6UU7 - chains DDD and 222 of the 9 polymer chains in the assembly; structure by X-ray diffraction, 4.40 A resolution (low resolution: residue-level contacts below are approximate; hydrogen-bond / salt-bridge calls are withheld).

[Chain DDD]
Protein: DNA-directed RNA polymerase subunit beta'
From: Escherichia coli
Notes: EC 2.7.7.6
UniProt: P0A8T7 (RPOC_ECOLI); residues 1-1407 here = UniProt positions 1-1407
Chain sequence (1407 residues; numbered 1 to 1407; the number before each row is that of its first residue):
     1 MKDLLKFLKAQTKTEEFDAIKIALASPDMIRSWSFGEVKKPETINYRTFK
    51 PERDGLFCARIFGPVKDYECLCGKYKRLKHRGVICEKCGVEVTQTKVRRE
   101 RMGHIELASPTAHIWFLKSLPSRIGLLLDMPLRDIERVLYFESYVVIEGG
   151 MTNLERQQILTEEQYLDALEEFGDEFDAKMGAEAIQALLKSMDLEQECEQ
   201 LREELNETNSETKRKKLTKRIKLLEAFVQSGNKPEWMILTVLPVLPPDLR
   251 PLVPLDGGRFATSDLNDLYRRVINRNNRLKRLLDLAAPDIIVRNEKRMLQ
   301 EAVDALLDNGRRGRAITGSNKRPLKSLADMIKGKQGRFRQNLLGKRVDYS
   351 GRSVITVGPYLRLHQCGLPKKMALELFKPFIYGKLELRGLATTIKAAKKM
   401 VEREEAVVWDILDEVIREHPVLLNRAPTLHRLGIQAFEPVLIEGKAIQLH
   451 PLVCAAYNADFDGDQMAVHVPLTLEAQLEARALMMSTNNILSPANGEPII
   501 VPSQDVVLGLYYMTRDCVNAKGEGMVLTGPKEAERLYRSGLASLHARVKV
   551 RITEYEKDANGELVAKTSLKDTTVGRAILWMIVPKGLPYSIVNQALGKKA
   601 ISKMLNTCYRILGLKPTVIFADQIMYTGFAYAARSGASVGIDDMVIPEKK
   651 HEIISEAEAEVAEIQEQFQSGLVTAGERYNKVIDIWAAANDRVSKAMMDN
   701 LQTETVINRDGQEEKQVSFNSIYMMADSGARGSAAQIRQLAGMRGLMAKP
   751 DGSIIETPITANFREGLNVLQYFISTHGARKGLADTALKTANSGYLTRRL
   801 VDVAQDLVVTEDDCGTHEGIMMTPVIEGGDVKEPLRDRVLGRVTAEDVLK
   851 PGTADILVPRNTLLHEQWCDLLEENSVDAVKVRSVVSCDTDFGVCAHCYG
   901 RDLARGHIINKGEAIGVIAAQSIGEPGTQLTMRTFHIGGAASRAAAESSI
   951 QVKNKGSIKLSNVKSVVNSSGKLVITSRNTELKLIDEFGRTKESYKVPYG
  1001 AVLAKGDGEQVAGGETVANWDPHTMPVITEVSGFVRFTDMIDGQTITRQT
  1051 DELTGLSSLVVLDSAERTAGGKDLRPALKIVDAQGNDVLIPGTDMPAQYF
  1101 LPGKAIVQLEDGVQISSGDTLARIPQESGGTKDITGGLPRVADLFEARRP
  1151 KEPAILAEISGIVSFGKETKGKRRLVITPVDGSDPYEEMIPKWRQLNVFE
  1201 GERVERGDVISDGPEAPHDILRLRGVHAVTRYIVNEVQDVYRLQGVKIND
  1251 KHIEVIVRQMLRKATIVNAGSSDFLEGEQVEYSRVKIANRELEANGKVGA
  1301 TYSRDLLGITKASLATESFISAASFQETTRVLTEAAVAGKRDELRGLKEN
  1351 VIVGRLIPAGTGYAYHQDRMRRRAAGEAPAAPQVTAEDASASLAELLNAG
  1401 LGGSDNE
Not modelled in the structure: 1-14, 1377-1407
Metal / ion sites: Zn2+ site 1: Cys-72, Cys-85, Cys-88; Mg2+ site 1: Asp-460, Asp-462; Mg2+ site 2: Asp-460 (together with 2'-3'-dideoxyguanosine-5'-triphosphate); Zn2+ site 2: Cys-814, Cys-898
Small-molecule neighbours: 2'-3'-dideoxyguanosine-5'-triphosphate (DG3): Arg-425, Pro-427, Asn-458, Asp-460, Arg-731, Thr-786, Thr-790, Gln-929, Met-932, Arg-933, His-936, Ile-937
Swiss-Prot annotation at these positions:
  - binding site (Zn(2+)): Cys-70, Cys-72, Cys-85, Cys-88, Cys-814, Cys-888, Cys-895, Cys-898
  - binding site (Mg(2+)): Asp-460, Asp-462, Asp-464
  - modified residue: Lys-983 (N6-acetyllysine)
  - mutagenesis: Gln-504 (Q504P: Resistant to antibiotics salinamide A and B), Asn-690 (N690D: Resistant to antibiotics salinamide A and B), Met-697 (M697V: Resistant to antibiotics salinamide A and B), Ala-735 (A735T: Resistant to antibiotics salinamide A and B), Arg-738 (R738C/H/P/S: Resistant to antibiotics salinamide A and B), Ala-748 (A748E: Resistant to antibiotics salinamide A and B), Pro-758 (P758S/T: Resistant to antibiotics salinamide A and B), Phe-763 (F763C: Resistant to antibiotics salinamide A and B), Ser-775 (S775A: Resistant to antibiotics salinamide A and B), Ala-779 (A779T/V: Resistant to antibiotics salinamide A and B), Arg-780 (R780C: Resistant to antibiotics salinamide A and B), Gly-782 (G782A/C: Resistant to antibiotics salinamide A and B), 1 further mutagenesis entry in UniProt

[Chain 222]
Molecule: Synthetic DNA 50-mer (promoter template strand)
Sequence (50 nucleotides; numbered 3 to 52; the number before each row is that of its first residue):
     3 TCCGCGTCAGACTCGTAGGATTATAGCATACGTGAGGTGGGATGTCAAGG
Not modelled in the structure: 19-22, 39-52

[How chain DDD and chain 222 interact]
Residue-residue contacts - 22 pairs, chain DDD then chain 222:
  Leu-120(DDD) / DC5(222)
  Arg-259(DDD) / DT18(222)
  Arg-311(DDD) / DG6(222)
  Lys-332(DDD) / DG6(222)
  Lys-334(DDD) / DT9(222)
  Lys-334(DDD) / DC10(222)
  Arg-339(DDD) / DG8(222)
  Arg-339(DDD) / DC10(222)
  Arg-346(DDD) / DG12(222)
  Arg-352(DDD) / DG12(222)
  Ala-787(DDD) / DT9(222)
  Thr-790(DDD) / DT9(222)
  Ala-791(DDD) / DG8(222)
  Ala-791(DDD) / DT9(222)
  Gly-794(DDD) / DT9(222)
  Tyr-795(DDD) / DG8(222)
  Arg-798(DDD) / DG8(222)
  Gln-1326(DDD) / DC7(222)
  Glu-1327(DDD) / DG6(222)
  Glu-1327(DDD) / DC7(222)
  Arg-1330(DDD) / DC5(222)
  Arg-1330(DDD) / DG6(222)
Interface residues without a listed pair, chain DDD (22 interface residues in all): Leu-255, Ala-426, Pro-427, Gln-465, Thr-1328
Interface residues without a listed pair, chain 222 (9 interface residues in all): DA11

[Overview]
22 residues of chain DDD and 9 residues of chain 222 are in contact. Bound to chain DDD:
2'-3'-dideoxyguanosine-5'-triphosphate. Cys-72(DDD), Cys-85(DDD) and Cys-88(DDD) coordinate Zn2+ site 1.
Curated annotation (UniProt) lists 8 Zn2+-binding residues, 3 Mg2+-binding residues and 13 mutagenesis sites
on chain DDD.
Here chain DDD is DNA-directed RNA polymerase subunit beta' (Escherichia coli) and chain 222 is Synthetic DNA
50-mer (promoter template strand). Entry 6UU7 (E. coli sigma-S transcription initiation complex with a 6-nt
RNA and an NTP ("Old" crystal soaked ...) was determined by X-ray diffraction together with 6UTV, 6UTW, 6UTX,
6UTY, 6UTZ, 6UU0 and 11 further entries from the same study.
